5FG9 - chains H and Z of the 28 polymer chains in the assembly; structure by X-ray diffraction, 2.60 A resolution.

[Chain H]
Name: Proteasome subunit beta type-2
From: Saccharomyces cerevisiae S288c
Notes: EC 3.4.25.1
UniProt: P25043 (PSB2_YEAST); residues -3 to 232 here correspond to UniProt positions 26-261 (UniProt number = residue number + 29)
Amino-acid sequence (236 residues; numbered -3 to 232; the number before each row is that of its first residue; numbers below 1 keep their minus sign (Thr-3 is residue -3)):
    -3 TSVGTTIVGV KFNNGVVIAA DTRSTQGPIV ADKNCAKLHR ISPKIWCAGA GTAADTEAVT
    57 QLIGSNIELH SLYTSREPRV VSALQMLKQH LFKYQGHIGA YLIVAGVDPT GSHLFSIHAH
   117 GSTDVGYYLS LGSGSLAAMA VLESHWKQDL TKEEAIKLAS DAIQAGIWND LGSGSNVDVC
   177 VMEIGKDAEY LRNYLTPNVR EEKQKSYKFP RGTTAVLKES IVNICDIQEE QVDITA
Disordered / not traced: 227-232
Sequence notes: engineered mutation Val-1 (Thr28 in P25043)
UniProt features mapped onto this chain:
  - active site: Thr1 (Nucleophile)
From the paper describing this entry:
  - catalytic residues: Lys33 (proposed by the authors, not directly observed)

[Chain Z]
Name: Proteasome subunit beta type-6
From: Saccharomyces cerevisiae S288c
Notes: EC 3.4.25.1
UniProt: P23724 (PSB6_YEAST); residues 1-222 here correspond to UniProt positions 20-241 (UniProt number = residue number + 19)
Amino-acid sequence (222 residues; row label = number of the first residue in the row):
     1 QFNPYGDNGG TILGIAGEDF AVLAGDTRNI TDYSINSRYE PKVFDCGDNI VMSANGFAAD
    61 GDALVKRFKN SVKWYHFDHN DKKLSINSAA RNIQHLLYGK RFFPYYVHTI IAGLDEDGKG
   121 AVYSFDPVGS YEREQCRAGG AAASLIMPFL DNQVNFKNQY EPGTNGKVKK PLKYLSVEEV
   181 IKLVRDSFTS ATERHIQVGD GLEILIVTKD GVRKEFYELK RD
Ion coordination: Mg2+: Thr192, His195, Val198

[Interface between chain H and chain Z]
Contacting residue pairs (61):
  Val-1(H) - Tyr33(Z)
  Arg19(H) - Ile196(Z)
  Arg19(H) - Asp222(Z)  salt bridge
  Thr21(H) - Ile196(Z)
  Pro24(H) - Arg194(Z)
  Pro24(H) - His195(Z)
  Pro24(H) - Ile196(Z)  hydrogen bond (backbone-backbone)
  Ile25(H) - Arg194(Z)
  Ile25(H) - His195(Z)
  Val26(H) - Glu193(Z)
  Val26(H) - Arg194(Z)  hydrogen bond (backbone-side chain)
  Val26(H) - Ile196(Z)  hydrophobic
  Ala27(H) - Arg194(Z)  hydrogen bond (backbone-side chain)
  Lys29(H) - Glu193(Z)  salt bridge
  Lys29(H) - Arg194(Z)
  Ile163(H) - Asp222(Z)
  Trp164(H) - Ile35(Z)
  Trp164(H) - Arg38(Z)  hydrogen bond (backbone-side chain)
  Trp164(H) - Arg221(Z)
  Trp164(H) - Asp222(Z)
  Asn165(H) - Tyr33(Z)
  Asn165(H) - Arg38(Z)
  Asp166(H) - Tyr33(Z)
  Leu167(H) - Arg28(Z)
  Leu167(H) - Ile30(Z)  hydrophobic
  Leu167(H) - Asp32(Z)
  Leu167(H) - Tyr33(Z)  hydrogen bond (backbone-backbone)
  Leu167(H) - Ile35(Z)  hydrophobic
  Leu167(H) - Ile196(Z)
  Gly168(H) - Tyr33(Z)
  Ser169(H) - Asp222(Z)
  Gly170(H) - Asp222(Z)
  Ser171(H) - Asp222(Z)  hydrogen bond (backbone-side chain)
  Asn194(H) - Lys220(Z)  hydrogen bond (backbone-side chain)
  Asn194(H) - Asp222(Z)
  Arg196(H) - Thr189(Z)
  Arg196(H) - Ser190(Z)
  Arg196(H) - Glu193(Z)
  Glu197(H) - Arg185(Z)  salt bridge
  Lys199(H) - Asp186(Z)
  Gln200(H) - Lys182(Z)
  Gln200(H) - Arg185(Z)  hydrogen bond
  Gln200(H) - Asp186(Z)  hydrogen bond (backbone-side chain)
  Lys201(H) - Glu179(Z)
  Lys201(H) - Asp186(Z)  hydrogen bond (backbone-side chain)
  Tyr203(H) - Phe149(Z)
  Tyr203(H) - Gln153(Z)
  Tyr203(H) - Leu183(Z)
  Tyr203(H) - Asp186(Z)  hydrogen bond
  Phe205(H) - Asn152(Z)
  Phe205(H) - Gln153(Z)
  Phe205(H) - Gln159(Z)
  Pro206(H) - Pro162(Z)  hydrophobic
  Arg207(H) - Pro162(Z)
  Gly208(H) - Pro162(Z)
  Thr209(H) - Asn158(Z)
  Thr209(H) - Gln159(Z)
  Thr209(H) - Tyr160(Z)  hydrogen bond (backbone-backbone)
  Thr210(H) - Asn165(Z)
  Ala211(H) - Gly166(Z)
  Val212(H) - Asn165(Z)
Also at the interface, not in a pair above, chain H (35 interface residues in all): Gly23, Asp28, Val195
Also at the interface, not in a pair above, chain Z (33 interface residues in all): Ser34, Leu145, Glu161, Glu218

[In short]
35 residues of chain H face 33 of chain Z across their interface, with 12 hydrogen bonds and 3 salt bridges.
Among the polar pairs are Arg19(H)-Asp222(Z), Lys29(H)-Glu193(Z) and Glu197(H)-Arg185(Z). Thr192(Z), His195(Z)
and Val198(Z) coordinate Mg2+. Curated annotation (UniProt) lists active-site residue Thr1(H) on chain H. From
the paper: the catalytic residue Lys33(H).
Here chain H is Proteasome subunit beta type-2 and chain Z is Proteasome subunit beta type-6, both from
Saccharomyces cerevisiae S288c. Entry 5FG9 (Yeast 20S proteasome beta2-T(-2)V mutant) was determined by X-ray
diffraction (same publication as 5CZ4, 5CZ5, 5CZ6, 5CZ7, 5CZ8, 5CZ9 and 16 further entries).
